8WMM - chains G and H of the 10 polymer chains in the assembly; structure by electron microscopy, 2.98 A resolution.

== Chain G (and H) ==
Molecule: PcrIIC1
Notes: chain H of this document is another copy of the same molecule, construct and numbering; everything in this record applies to it too
Amino-acid sequence (136 residues; row label = number of the first residue in the row):
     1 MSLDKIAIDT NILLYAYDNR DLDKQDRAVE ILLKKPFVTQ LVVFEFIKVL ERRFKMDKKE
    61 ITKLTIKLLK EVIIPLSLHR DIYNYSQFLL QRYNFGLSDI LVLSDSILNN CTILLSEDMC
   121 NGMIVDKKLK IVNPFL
Disordered / not traced: 1-2
Ion coordination: Mg2+ near Asp99 (its only coordinating residue here)

== Chain G / chain H interface ==
Residue-residue contacts (56):
  Gln40(G) with Leu78(H); Tyr83(H), hydrogen bond
  Leu41(G) with Phe44(H), hydrophobic
  Val43(G) with Tyr83(H)
  Phe44(G) with Leu41(H), hydrophobic; Leu78(H), hydrophobic; Tyr83(H)
  Ile47(G) with Leu97(H), hydrophobic
  Lys48(G) with Ser98(H)
  Glu51(G) with Leu97(H)
  Lys58(G) with Leu90(H); Asn94(H), hydrogen bond; Phe95(H); Leu97(H)
  Lys59(G) with Gln87(H); Leu90(H); Gln91(H)
  Thr62(G) with Tyr83(H); Ser86(H); Gln87(H); Leu90(H); Leu97(H)
  Lys63(G) with Gln87(H)
  Ile66(G) with Tyr83(H); Asn84(H); Gln87(H)
  Leu69(G) with Arg80(H); Tyr83(H), hydrophobic
  Pro75(G) with Arg80(H)
  Leu78(G) with Gln40(H); Phe44(H), hydrophobic
  Arg80(G) with Leu69(H); Pro75(H)
  Tyr83(G) with Gln40(H), hydrogen bond; Val43(H); Phe44(H); Thr62(H); Ile66(H); Leu69(H), hydrophobic
  Asn84(G) with Ile66(H)
  Ser86(G) with Thr62(H)
  Gln87(G) with Lys59(H); Thr62(H); Lys63(H); Ile66(H)
  Leu90(G) with Lys58(H); Lys59(H); Thr62(H)
  Gln91(G) with Lys59(H)
  Asn94(G) with Lys58(H), hydrogen bond
  Phe95(G) with Lys58(H)
  Leu97(G) with Ile47(H), hydrophobic; Glu51(H); Lys58(H); Thr62(H)
  Ser98(G) with Lys48(H)
Also at the interface, not in a pair above, chain G (27 interface residues in all): Thr65
Also at the interface, not in a pair above, chain H (27 interface residues in all): Thr65

== Summary ==
Chain G and chain H each contribute 27 residues to their interface; the contacts include 4 hydrogen bonds.
Polar contacts include Gln40(G)-Tyr83(H) and Lys58(G)-Asn94(H).
Chain G and chain H are both PcrIIC1; the structure, Structure of CbCas9-PcrIIC1 complex bound to 28-bp DNA
substrate (20-nt complementary), was determined by electron microscopy together with 8IYQ, 8WMH, 8WMN and 8WR4
from the same study.
